PDB entry 8U7J | X-ray diffraction, 3.02 A resolution | chains G and B of the 24 polymer chains in the assembly

Chain G (and B):
Molecule: Pyridoxal 5'-phosphate synthase subunit PdxS
Source organism: Staphylococcus aureus
Notes: chain B of this document is another copy of the same molecule, construct and numbering; everything in this record applies to it too
Reference sequence: A7WYT1 (PDXS_STAA1); residues 1-295 here = UniProt positions 1-295
Amino-acid sequence (297 residues; each row starts with the number of its first residue; numbers below 1 keep their minus sign (Gly-1 is residue -1)):
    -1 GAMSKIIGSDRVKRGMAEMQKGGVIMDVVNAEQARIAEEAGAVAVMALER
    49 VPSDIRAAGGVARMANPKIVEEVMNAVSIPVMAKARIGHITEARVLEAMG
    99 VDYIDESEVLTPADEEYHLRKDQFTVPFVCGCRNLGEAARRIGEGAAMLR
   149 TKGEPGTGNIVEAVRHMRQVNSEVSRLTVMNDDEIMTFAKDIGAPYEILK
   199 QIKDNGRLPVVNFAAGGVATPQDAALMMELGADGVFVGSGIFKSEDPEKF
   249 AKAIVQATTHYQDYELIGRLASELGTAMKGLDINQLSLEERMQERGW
Disordered / not traced: -1 to 1, 49-55, 276-295
Differences from the reference sequence: expression tag (-1 to 0)
UniProt features mapped onto this chain:
  - active site: Lys82 (Schiff-base intermediate with D-ribose 5-phosphate)
  - binding site (D-ribose 5-phosphate): Asp25, Gly154, Gly215, Gly236, Ser237
  - binding site (D-glyceraldehyde 3-phosphate): Arg166

Interface between chain G and chain B:
Pairs across the interface (12):
  Arg166(G) - Asn179(B)
  Arg166(G) - Asp181(B)  salt bridge
  Arg166(G) - Glu182(B)  salt bridge
  Ser170(G) - Glu182(B)
  Ser173(G) - Val177(B)
  Arg174(G) - Arg174(B)
  Val177(G) - Ser173(B)
  Val177(G) - Val177(B)  hydrophobic
  Asn179(G) - Arg166(B)
  Asp181(G) - Arg166(B)  salt bridge
  Glu182(G) - Arg166(B)  salt bridge
  Glu182(G) - Ser170(B)

Overview:
The chain G/chain B interface involves 8 residues from each chain; the contacts include 4 salt bridges. Among
the polar pairs are Arg166(G)-Asp181(B) and Arg166(G)-Glu182(B). Curated annotation (UniProt) lists
active-site residue Lys82(G), 5 D-ribose 5-phosphate-binding residues and D-glyceraldehyde 3-phosphate-binding
residue Arg166(G) on chain G.
Chain G and chain B are both Pyridoxal 5'-phosphate synthase subunit PdxS (Staphylococcus aureus); the
structure, Crystal Structure of Staphylococcus aureus PLP synthase complex, was determined by X-ray
diffraction, deposited together with 8QOC and 8U9E.
